8Z11 - chains D and V of the 35 polymer chains in the assembly; structure by electron microscopy, 2.74 A resolution.

== Chain D ==
Molecule: iFCPI-6
From: Isochrysis galbana
Sequence (245 residues; row label = number of the first residue in the row):
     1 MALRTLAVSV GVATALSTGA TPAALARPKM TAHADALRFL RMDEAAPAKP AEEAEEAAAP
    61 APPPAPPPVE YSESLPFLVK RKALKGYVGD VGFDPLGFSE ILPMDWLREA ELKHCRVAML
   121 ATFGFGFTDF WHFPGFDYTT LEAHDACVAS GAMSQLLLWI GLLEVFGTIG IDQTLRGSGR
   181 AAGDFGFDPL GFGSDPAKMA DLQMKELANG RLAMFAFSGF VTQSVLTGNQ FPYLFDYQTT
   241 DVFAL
Not modelled in the structure: 1-67
Ion coordination: chlorophyll a Mg (8 sites), coordinated by S74, E111, Q155, E164, E206, N209, Q223, V242
Small-molecule neighbours:
  - Fucoxanthin (A86; (3S,3'S,5R,5'R,6S,6'R,8'R)-3,5'-dihydroxy-8-oxo-6',7'-didehydro-5,5',6,6',7,8-hexahydro-5,6-epoxy-beta,beta-caroten-3'- yl acetate), molecule 1: F123, F127, W131
  - Fucoxanthin (A86), molecule 2: F235, Y237, Q238
  - chlorophyll a (CLA), molecule 1: E73, S74, L75, P76, F77, V91, F93
  - chlorophyll a (CLA), molecule 2: L84, Y87, V88, G89, D90, V91, G92, F93, D94, F98, S99, M104, L107, R108, A110, E111, H114, R211, M214, F215
  - chlorophyll a (CLA), molecule 3: L102, W106, L107, A110, H114
  - chlorophyll a (CLA), molecule 4: W106, E109, A110, K113, H114, V117, L157, I160, G161, E164, V165, T168, I171
  - chlorophyll a (CLA), molecule 5: R116, M119, L120, F123, G183, D184, F185, G186, F187, D188, F192, G193, M199, L202, Q203, K205, E206, N209
  - chlorophyll a (CLA), molecule 6: V117, L120, A121, F123, G124, F127, T128, W131, H132, F133, F136, Y138, T139, A143, C147, M153, L156
  - chlorophyll a (CLA), molecule 7: F123, F192, L202, K205, N209, L212
  - chlorophyll a (CLA), molecule 8: F136, S150, G151, A152, Q155, L156, W159
  - chlorophyll a (CLA), molecule 9: H144, V148, M153, S154, L156, L157, I160
  - chlorophyll a (CLA), molecule 10: L163, F166, F185, G186, F187
  - chlorophyll a (CLA), molecule 11: D201, M204, K205, A208, N209, L212
  - chlorophyll a (CLA), molecule 12: L212, F215, A216, S218, G219, T222, Q223, L226, T227, Y233, L234, F235, Q238
  - chlorophyll a (CLA), molecule 13: Y237, Q238, T240, D241, V242, F243, A244, L245
  - Diadinoxanthin (DD6; (3S,3'R,5R,6S,7cis)-7',8'-didehydro-5,6-dihydro-5,6-epoxy-beta,beta-carotene-3,3'-diol), molecule 1: F93, D94, P95, L96, G97, F98, H114, V117, A118, A121, F125, T140, A143, H144, M153, M214, F215, F217, S218
  - Diadinoxanthin (DD6), molecule 2: K113, R116, V117, L120, G135, F136, L156, I160, L163, E164, F185
  - Diadinoxanthin (DD6), molecule 3: M119, L120, T122, F123, F187, D188, P189, L190, G191, F192, N209, L212, A213, A216, G219, F220, Q223, P232, Y233, L234
  - Diadinoxanthin (DD6), molecule 4: L141, H144, D145, F215, F217, S218, V221
  - Diadinoxanthin (DD6), molecule 5: S150, G151, Q155, L158, W159
  - Diadinoxanthin (DD6), molecule 6: W159, L162, F166
  - Diadinoxanthin (DD6), molecule 7: M204, A208, R211, L212, F215, L226
  - dodecyl-alpha-D-maltoside (LMU): P103, M104, D105, T174, L175

== Chain V ==
Molecule: L-iFP
From: Isochrysis galbana
Sequence (122 residues; row label = number of the first residue in the row):
     1 MAKLLFLLIG VLASVVSGLV VGTAARSAVR AEQPAMSESR RSVLAAALFL APAAASAMTI
    61 PGVNAPGLVP ATKKSVGPKP EWDSFRDTSH FWSSEGIMNS VPKVKGIVTP KTPVGYGAPP
   121 KN
Not modelled in the structure: 1-57, 105-122
Ion coordination: chlorophyll a Mg near P61 (its only coordinating residue here)
Small-molecule neighbours:
  - chlorophyll a (CLA), molecule 1: M58, I60, P61
  - chlorophyll a (CLA), molecule 2: I60, P61, G62, V63, G67, L68
  - chlorophyll a (CLA), molecule 3: W82, F85, R86, S89, F91, W92
  - chlorophyll a (CLA), molecule 4: H90, F91, N99, S100, V101, P102
  - chlorophyll a (CLA), molecule 5: I97, S100, V101, P102, V104
  - Diadinoxanthin (DD6; (3S,3'R,5R,6S,7cis)-7',8'-didehydro-5,6-dihydro-5,6-epoxy-beta,beta-carotene-3,3'-diol): M58, T59, P61
  - dodecyl-alpha-D-maltoside (LMU): V101, P102, K103, V104

== How chain D and chain V interact ==
Pairs across the interface - 32 pairs, chain D then chain V:
  F127(D) with L68(V), hydrophobic
  T128(D) with A71(V)
  D129(D) with A71(V)
  F130(D) with P70(V); A71(V), hydrogen bond (backbone-backbone)
  W131(D) with V69(V)
  H132(D) with L68(V); V69(V), hydrogen bond (backbone-backbone); P70(V); A71(V)
  F133(D) with G67(V); L68(V), hydrophobic
  P134(D) with P61(V); P66(V); G67(V); V69(V), hydrophobic
  D145(D) with H90(V), salt bridge
  V225(D) with P80(V); F85(V), hydrophobic
  L226(D) with P80(V); W82(V), hydrophobic; F85(V), hydrophobic
  T227(D) with K79(V); P80(V)
  G228(D) with K74(V), hydrogen bond (backbone-side chain)
  N229(D) with V76(V); G77(V), hydrogen bond (side chain-backbone)
  Q230(D) with T72(V); K74(V)
  F235(D) with K79(V)
  D236(D) with V76(V); G77(V)
Other interface residues (no listed pair), chain D (21 interface residues in all): G135, T139, L234, Y237
Other interface residues (no listed pair), chain V (21 interface residues in all): T59, A65, K73, S75, P78

== Overview ==
The chain D/chain V interface involves 21 residues from each chain, with 4 hydrogen bonds and 1 salt bridge.
Polar contacts include D145(D)-H90(V), G228(D)-K74(V) and N229(D)-G77(V). 2 chlorophyll a molecules and one
Diadinoxanthin molecule are bound between chain D and chain V.
Chain D is iFCPI-6 and chain V is L-iFP, both from Isochrysis galbana; the structure, Cryo-EM structure of
haptophyte photosystem I, was determined by electron microscopy.
